PDB entry 8FZ2 | X-ray diffraction, 3.50 A resolution | chains L and P of the 3 polymer chains in the assembly

[Chain L]
Protein: Fab460, L chain
Organism: Mus musculus
Sequence (214 residues; each row starts with the number of its first residue):
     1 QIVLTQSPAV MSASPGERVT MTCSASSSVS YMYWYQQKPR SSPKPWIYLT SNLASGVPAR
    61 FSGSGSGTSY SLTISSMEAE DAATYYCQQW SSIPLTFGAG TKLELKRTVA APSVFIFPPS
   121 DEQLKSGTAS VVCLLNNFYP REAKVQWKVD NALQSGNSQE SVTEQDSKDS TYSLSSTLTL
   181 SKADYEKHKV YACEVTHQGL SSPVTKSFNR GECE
Unresolved in the structure: 121-129, 154-157, 206-214
Disulfide bonds: C23-C87, C133-C193

[Chain P]
Protein: Transmembrane protein gp41
UniProt: Q73372 (ENV_HV1B9); residues 657-679 here correspond to UniProt positions 654-676 (UniProt number = residue number - 3)
Sequence (23 residues; each row starts with the number of its first residue):
   657 KKDLLELDKW ASLWNWFDIT NKK
Unresolved in the structure: 657, 678-679
Sequence notes: conflict K657 (Glu654 in Q73372), D659 (Glu656 in Q73372), K678 (Trp675 in Q73372), K679 (Leu676 in Q73372)
What the authors report for this chain:
  - contacts within the chain: K665-W666 (hydrophobic contact), L660-W666 (hydrophobic contact)

[Interface between chain L and chain P]
Residue-residue contacts (11; chain L residue first):
  S30(L) with D664(P); K665(P)
  Y31(L) with D664(P); S668(P)
  Y33(L) with D664(P), hydrogen bond
  W90(L) with E662(P); L663(P); D664(P), hydrogen bond (backbone-backbone)
  S91(L) with L663(P); D664(P), hydrogen bond
  I93(L) with L663(P), hydrophobic
Also at the interface, not in a pair above, chain L (7 interface residues in all): Q89
From the paper, about this interface:
  - residue pairs: Y33(L)-D664(P) (hydrogen bond), W90(L)-D664(P), W90(L)-L663(P) (hydrophobic contact), S91(L)-D664(P) (hydrogen bond), I93(L)-L663(P) (hydrophobic contact)

[In short]
The interface between chain L and chain P involves 7 residues on one side and 5 on the other; the contacts
include 3 hydrogen bonds. Polar pairs include Y33(L)-D664(P), S91(L)-D664(P) and W90(L)-D664(P). The authors
report hydrogen bonds between Y33(L) and D664(P) and S91(L) and D664(P); a contact between W90(L) and D664(P);
hydrophobic contacts between W90(L) and L663(P) and I93(L) and L663(P). The paper reports contacts within the
chain involving W666(P), K665(P) and L660(P).
Here chain L is Fab460, L chain (Mus musculus) and chain P is Transmembrane protein gp41. Entry 8FZ2 (Crystal
structure of Fab460 in complex with MPER peptide) was determined by X-ray diffraction (same publication as
8FXJ).
